Entry 9NYI (electron microscopy, 1.98 A resolution); this record covers chains A and B of the 8 polymer chains in the assembly.

[Chain A (and B)]
Protein: Structure of HalA in complex with oligodeoxyadenylate
Source organism: Rhodobacteraceae bacterium QY30
Notes: chain B of this document is another copy of the same molecule, construct and numbering; everything in this record applies to it too
Chain sequence (371 residues; each row starts with the number of its first residue; numbers below 1 keep their minus sign (Met-11 is residue -11)):
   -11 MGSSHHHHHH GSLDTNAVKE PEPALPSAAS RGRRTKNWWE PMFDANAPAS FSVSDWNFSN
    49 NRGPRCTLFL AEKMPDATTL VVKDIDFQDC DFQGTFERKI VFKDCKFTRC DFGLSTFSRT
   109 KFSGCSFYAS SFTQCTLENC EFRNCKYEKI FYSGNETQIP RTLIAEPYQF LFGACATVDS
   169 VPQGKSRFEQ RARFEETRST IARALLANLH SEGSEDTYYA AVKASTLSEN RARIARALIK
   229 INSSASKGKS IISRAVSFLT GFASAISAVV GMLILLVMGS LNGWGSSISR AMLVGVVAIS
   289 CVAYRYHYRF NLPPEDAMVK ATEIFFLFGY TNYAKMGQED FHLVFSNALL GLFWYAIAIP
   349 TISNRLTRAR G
Unresolved in the structure: -11 to 13, 232-241, 357-359
Reported in the primary citation:
  - binding site for the 6-nt DNA strand: Trp27, Glu28, Thr83, Thr104, Thr124, Phe139, Ser141, Asn143, Glu144, Gln178, Arg181
  - binding site for the 6-nt DNA strand: Lys109, Arg131
  - specificity-determining residues: Thr83, Thr104, Thr124, Phe139, Ser141, Asn143
  - mutagenesis - K91E: decreased growth
  - post-translational modification sites: Cys54, Cys163

[How chain A and chain B interact]
Contacting residue pairs - 53 pairs, chain A then chain B:
  Arg107(A) - Asn143(B)  hydrogen bond (side chain-backbone)
  Arg107(A) - Glu144(B)  salt bridge
  Arg107(A) - Gln146(B)
  Lys109(A) - Glu144(B)  salt bridge
  Asn127(A) - Gln146(B)  hydrogen bond
  Glu129(A) - Asn143(B)  hydrogen bond
  Arg131(A) - Asn143(B)
  Leu197(A) - Arg191(B)  hydrogen bond (backbone-side chain)
  His198(A) - Arg191(B)
  Ser199(A) - Ala192(B)
  Ser199(A) - Ala195(B)
  Glu200(A) - Arg191(B)  hydrogen bond (backbone-side chain)
  Gly201(A) - Thr188(B)
  Gly201(A) - Arg191(B)  hydrogen bond (backbone-side chain)
  Ser202(A) - Glu184(B)
  Ser202(A) - Thr188(B)
  Glu203(A) - Arg191(B)
  Glu203(A) - Glu217(B)
  Glu203(A) - Arg221(B)  salt bridge
  Asp204(A) - Arg224(B)  salt bridge
  Tyr206(A) - Arg191(B)
  Ser274(A) - Arg221(B)
  Ser275(A) - Arg221(B)
  Ile276(A) - Leu263(B)  hydrophobic
  Ser277(A) - Ser255(B)  hydrogen bond
  Asp304(A) - Met324(B)
  Val307(A) - Phe329(B)  hydrophobic
  Thr310(A) - Phe333(B)
  Glu311(A) - Tyr318(B)  hydrogen bond
  Glu311(A) - Phe329(B)
  Phe314(A) - Leu340(B)  hydrophobic
  Phe316(A) - Tyr318(B)
  Phe316(A) - Thr319(B)
  Phe316(A) - Ala336(B)  hydrophobic
  Gly317(A) - Tyr318(B)
  Thr319(A) - Thr319(B)
  Asn320(A) - Thr319(B)
  Asn320(A) - Ala322(B)  hydrogen bond (side chain-backbone)
  Tyr321(A) - Phe329(B)
  Tyr343(A) - Leu340(B)
  Ile350(A) - Met266(B)  hydrophobic
  Ile350(A) - Ala344(B)
  Arg353(A) - Asn218(B)  hydrogen bond
  Arg353(A) - Arg221(B)
  Arg353(A) - Leu263(B)
  Leu354(A) - Met266(B)  hydrophobic
  Leu354(A) - Asn270(B)
  Leu354(A) - Pro348(B)  hydrophobic
  Leu354(A) - Asn352(B)
  Thr355(A) - Asn352(B)  hydrogen bond
  Arg356(A) - Leu194(B)
  Arg356(A) - Ser213(B)  hydrogen bond
  Arg356(A) - Glu217(B)  salt bridge
Also at the interface, not in a pair above, chain A (36 interface residues in all): Tyr207, Arg278
Also at the interface, not in a pair above, chain B (37 interface residues in all): Tyr206, Val210, Thr214, Val258, Gly259, Leu315, Leu337, Ile345

[In short]
36 residues of chain A face 37 of chain B across their interface, with 12 hydrogen bonds and 5 salt bridges.
Among the polar pairs are Arg107(A)-Glu144(B), Lys109(A)-Glu144(B) and Glu203(A)-Arg221(B). From the paper: a
binding site for the 6-nt DNA strand at Trp27(A), Glu28(A) and Thr83(A) among others; K91E of chain A reduces
growth.
Chain A and chain B are both Structure of HalA in complex with oligodeoxyadenylate (Rhodobacteraceae bacterium
QY30); the structure, Structure of HalA in complex with oligodeoxyadenylate, was determined by electron
microscopy together with 9DBH, 9DBI and 9DBJ from the same study.
